PDB entry 8XZH | electron microscopy, 2.60 A resolution | chains A and B of the 6 polymer chains in the assembly

Chain A:
Molecule: Guanine nucleotide-binding protein G(i) subunit alpha-1
Organism: Homo sapiens
Reference sequence: P63096 (GNAI1_HUMAN); residue numbers follow UniProt; this construct covers 1-354
Amino-acid sequence (354 residues; numbered 1 to 354; the number before each row is that of its first residue):
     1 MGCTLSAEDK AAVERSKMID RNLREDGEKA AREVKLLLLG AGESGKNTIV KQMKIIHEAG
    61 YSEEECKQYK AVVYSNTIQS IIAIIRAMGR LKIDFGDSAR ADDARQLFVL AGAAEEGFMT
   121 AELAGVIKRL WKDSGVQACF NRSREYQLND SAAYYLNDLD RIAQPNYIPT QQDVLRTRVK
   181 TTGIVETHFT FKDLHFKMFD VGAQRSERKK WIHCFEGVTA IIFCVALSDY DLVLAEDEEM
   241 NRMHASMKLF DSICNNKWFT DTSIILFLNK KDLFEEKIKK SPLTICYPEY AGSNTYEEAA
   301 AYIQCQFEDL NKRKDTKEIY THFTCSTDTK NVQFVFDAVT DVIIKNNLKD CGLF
Unresolved in the structure: 1-2, 55-181, 233-239
Construct notes: conflict Asn47 (Ser in P63096), Ala203 (Gly in P63096), Ala245 (Glu in P63096), Ser326 (Ala in P63096)
UniProt features mapped onto this chain:
  - region: Lys35 to Lys46, Thr48 (G1 motif), Asp173 to Thr181 (G2 motif), Phe196 to Gly202, Gln204, Arg205 (G3 motif), Ile265 to Asp272 (G4 motif), Thr324, Cys325, Thr327 to Thr329 (G5 motif)
  - binding site (GTP): Glu43 to Lys46, Thr48, Ser151, Leu175 to Thr181, Asp200 to Gly202, Gln204, Asn269 to Asp272
  - binding site (Mg(2+)): Thr181
  - modified residue: Arg178 (ADP-ribosylarginine), Gln204 (Deamidated glutamine), Cys351 (ADP-ribosylcysteine)
  - lipidation: Gly2 (N-myristoyl glycine), Cys3 (S-palmitoyl cysteine)
  - natural variant: Gly40 (G40C: In NEDHISB; G40R: In NEDHISB), Gly45 (G45D: In NEDHISB), Thr48 (T48I: In NEDHISB; T48K: In NEDHISB), Gln52 (Q52P: In NEDHISB), Ser75 (deletion: In NEDHISB; uncertain significance), Gln172 (deletion: In NEDHISB), Asp173 (D173V: In NEDHISB), Glu186 to Phe189 (deletion: In NEDHISB; uncertain significance), Cys224 (C224Y: In NEDHISB), Lys270 (K270N: In NEDHISB; K270R: In NEDHISB), Asp272 (D272G: In NEDHISB), Val332 (V332E: In NEDHISB; uncertain significance)
  - mutagenesis: Gly42 (G42R: Abolishes switch to an activated conformation and dissociation from beta and gamma subunits upon GTP binding. Abolishes interaction with RGS family members), Glu116 (E116L: Enhances interaction (inactive GDP-bound) with RGS14), Gln147 (Q147L: Enhances interaction (inactive GDP-bound) with RGS14)

Chain B:
Molecule: Guanine nucleotide-binding protein G(I)/G(S)/G(T) subunit beta-1
Organism: Homo sapiens
Reference sequence: P62873 (GBB1_HUMAN); residues 2-340 here = UniProt positions 2-340
Amino-acid sequence (339 residues; numbered 2 to 340; the number before each row is that of its first residue):
     2 SELDQLRQEA EQLKNQIRDA RKACADATLS QITNNIDPVG RIQMRTRRTL RGHLAKIYAM
    62 HWGTDSRLLV SASQDGKLII WDSYTTNKVH AIPLRSSWVM TCAYAPSGNY VACGGLDNIC
   122 SIYNLKTREG NVRVSRELAG HTGYLSCCRF LDDNQIVTSS GDTTCALWDI ETGQQTTTFT
   182 GHTGDVMSLS LAPDTRLFVS GACDASAKLW DVREGMCRQT FTGHESDINA ICFFPNGNAF
   242 ATGSDDATCR LFDLRADQEL MTYSHDNIIC GITSVSFSKS GRLLLAGYDD FNCNVWDALK
   302 ADRAGVLAGH DNRVSCLGVT DDGMAVATGS WDSFLKIWN
UniProt features mapped onto this chain:
  - modified residue: Ser2 (N-acetylserine), His266 (Phosphohistidine)
  - natural variant: Leu30 (L30F: In MRD42; uncertain significance), Arg52 (R52G: In MRD42), Gly64 (G64V: In MRD42), Asp76 (D76E: In MRD42; D76G: In MRD42), Gly77 (G77S: In MRD42), Lys78 (K78R: In MRD42), Ile80 (I80N: In MRD42; I80T: In MRD42), His91 (H91R: In MRD42; uncertain significance), Ala92 (A92T: In MRD42), Pro94 (P94S: In MRD42), Leu95 (L95P: In MRD42), Arg96 (R96L: In MRD42), 5 further natural variant entries in UniProt

How chain A and chain B interact:
Pairs across the interface - 50 pairs, chain A then chain B:
  Val13(A) with Asn88(B)
  Arg15(A) with Val90(B), hydrogen bond (side chain-backbone); His91(B), hydrogen bond
  Ser16(A) with Asn88(B); Lys89(B), hydrogen bond (side chain-backbone)
  Ile19(A) with Lys89(B); Val90(B); Ala92(B), hydrophobic
  Asp20(A) with Lys89(B), salt bridge
  Leu23(A) with Gly53(B); Leu55(B); Lys78(B); Ile80(B), hydrophobic; Lys89(B)
  Gly27(A) with Leu55(B)
  Thr182(A) with Asn119(B), hydrogen bond (backbone-side chain)
  Gly183(A) with Leu117(B); Asp118(B); Asn119(B)
  Ile184(A) with Trp99(B), hydrophobic; Leu117(B), hydrogen bond (backbone-backbone)
  Phe199(A) with Trp99(B), hydrophobic
  Gln204(A) with Leu117(B); Asn119(B); Tyr145(B)
  Ser206(A) with Gly144(B); Tyr145(B); Gly162(B), hydrogen bond (side chain-backbone)
  Glu207(A) with Asp186(B), hydrogen bond (backbone-side chain)
  Lys209(A) with Cys204(B); Asp228(B), salt bridge
  Lys210(A) with Tyr145(B); Met188(B); Cys204(B); Asp228(B); Asn230(B), hydrogen bond; Asp246(B), salt bridge
  Trp211(A) with Met101(B), hydrophobic; Leu117(B), hydrophobic; Tyr145(B)
  His213(A) with Lys57(B), hydrogen bond (backbone-side chain); Tyr59(B), hydrogen bond; Trp332(B)
  Cys214(A) with Tyr59(B); Gln75(B)
  Phe215(A) with Trp99(B); Leu117(B), hydrophobic
  Glu216(A) with Lys57(B), salt bridge
  Trp258(A) with Arg314(B); Trp332(B), hydrophobic
Also at the interface, not in a pair above, chain A (25 interface residues in all): Ala12, Asp26, Arg205
Also at the interface, not in a pair above, chain B (29 interface residues in all): Ser97

Overview:
The interface between chain A and chain B involves 25 residues on one side and 29 on the other, with 10
hydrogen bonds and 4 salt bridges. Polar pairs include Asp20(A)-Lys89(B), Lys209(A)-Asp228(B) and
Lys210(A)-Asp246(B).
Here chain A is Guanine nucleotide-binding protein G(i) subunit alpha-1 and chain B is Guanine
nucleotide-binding protein G(I)/G(S)/G(T) subunit beta-1, both from Homo sapiens. Entry 8XZH (Cryo-EM
structure of the MM07-bound human APLNR-Gi complex) was determined by electron microscopy (same publication as
8XZG, 8XZF, 8XZI and 8XZJ).
